Entry 4XLQ (X-ray diffraction, 4.60 A resolution (low resolution: residue-level contacts below are approximate; hydrogen-bond / salt-bridge calls are withheld)); this record covers chains C and F of the 8 polymer chains in the assembly.

[Chain C]
Molecule: DNA-directed RNA polymerase subunit beta
From: Thermus aquaticus
Notes: EC 2.7.7.6
UniProt: Q9KWU7 (RPOB_THEAQ); residue numbers follow UniProt; this construct covers 1-1119
Sequence (1119 residues; numbered 1 to 1119; the number before each row is that of its first residue):
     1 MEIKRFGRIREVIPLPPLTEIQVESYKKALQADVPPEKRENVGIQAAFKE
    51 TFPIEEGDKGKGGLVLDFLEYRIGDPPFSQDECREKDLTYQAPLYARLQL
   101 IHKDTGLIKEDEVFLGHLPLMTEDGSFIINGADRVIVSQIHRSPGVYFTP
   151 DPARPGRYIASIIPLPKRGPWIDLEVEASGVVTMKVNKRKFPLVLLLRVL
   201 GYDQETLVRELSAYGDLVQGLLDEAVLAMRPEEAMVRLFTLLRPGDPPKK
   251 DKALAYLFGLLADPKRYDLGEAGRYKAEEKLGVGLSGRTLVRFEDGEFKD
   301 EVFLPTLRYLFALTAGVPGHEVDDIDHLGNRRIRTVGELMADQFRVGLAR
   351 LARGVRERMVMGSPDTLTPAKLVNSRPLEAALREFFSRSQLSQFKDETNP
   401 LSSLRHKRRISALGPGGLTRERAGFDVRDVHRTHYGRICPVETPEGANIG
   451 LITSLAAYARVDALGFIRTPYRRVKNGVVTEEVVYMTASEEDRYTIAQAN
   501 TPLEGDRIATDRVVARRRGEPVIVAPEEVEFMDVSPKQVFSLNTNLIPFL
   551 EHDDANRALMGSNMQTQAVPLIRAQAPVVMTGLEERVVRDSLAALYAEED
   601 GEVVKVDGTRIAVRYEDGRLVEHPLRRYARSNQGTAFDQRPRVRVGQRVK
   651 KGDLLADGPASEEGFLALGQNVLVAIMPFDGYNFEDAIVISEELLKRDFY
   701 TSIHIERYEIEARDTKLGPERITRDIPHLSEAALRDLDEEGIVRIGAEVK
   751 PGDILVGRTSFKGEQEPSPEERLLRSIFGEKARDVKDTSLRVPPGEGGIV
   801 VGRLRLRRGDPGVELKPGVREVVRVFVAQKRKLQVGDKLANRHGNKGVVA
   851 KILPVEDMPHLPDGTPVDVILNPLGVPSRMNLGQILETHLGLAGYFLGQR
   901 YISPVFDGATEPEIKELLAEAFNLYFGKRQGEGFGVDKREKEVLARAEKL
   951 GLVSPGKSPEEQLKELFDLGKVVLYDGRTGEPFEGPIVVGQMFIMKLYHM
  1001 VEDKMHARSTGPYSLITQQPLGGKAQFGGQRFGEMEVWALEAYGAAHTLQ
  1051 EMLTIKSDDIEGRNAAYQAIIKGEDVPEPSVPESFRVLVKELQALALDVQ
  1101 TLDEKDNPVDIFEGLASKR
Unresolved in the structure: 1, 57-61, 1119

[Chain F]
Molecule: RNA polymerase sigma factor SigA
From: Thermus aquaticus
UniProt: Q9EZJ8 (SIGA_THEAQ); numbering as in UniProt (aligned over 92-438)
Sequence (347 residues; each row starts with the number of its first residue):
    92 TSDPVRQYLHEIGQVPLLTLEEEIDLARKVEEGMEAIKKLSEATGLDQEL
   142 IREVVRAKILGTARIQKIPGLKEKPDPKTVEEVDGKLKSLPKELKRYLHI
   192 AREGEAARQHLIEANLRLVVSIAKKYTGRGLSFLDLIQEGNQGLIRAVEK
   242 FEYKRRFKFSTYATWWIRQAINRAIADQARTIRIPVHMVETINKLSRTAR
   292 QLQQELGREPSYEEIAEAMGPGWDAKRVEETLKIAQEPVSLETPIGDEKD
   342 SFYGDFIPDENLPSPVEAAAQSLLSEELEKALSKLSEREAMVLKLRKGLI
   392 DGREHTLEEVGAYFGVTRERIRQIENKALRKLKYHESRTRKLRDFLE
Unresolved in the structure: 92-93
Curated features (UniProtKB/Swiss-Prot):
  - DNA-binding region: L398 to N417 (H-T-H motif)
  - region: S93 to I128 (Sigma-70 factor domain-1)
  - motif: D226 to Q229 (Interaction with polymerase core subunit RpoC)
What the authors report for this chain:
  - binding site for the 26-nt DNA strand: Y217
  - mutagenesis - Y217A, W256A: decreased stability

[How chain C and chain F interact]
Pairs across the interface (78):
  P93(C) with G298(F)
  Y95(C) with G298(F)
  F114(C) with Q294(F); Q295(F); G298(F)
  H117(C) with E300(F)
  E357(C) with K216(F)
  R358(C) with R291(F)
  V360(C) with K216(F)
  A370(C) with Q295(F)
  N374(C) with R291(F)
  S375(C) with Q294(F)
  R376(C) with S287(F); R291(F)
  R420(C) with K340(F)
  K716(C) with K324(F)
  H728(C) with L437(F); E438(F)
  P769(C) with K388(F); G389(F); L390(F)
  E770(C) with Q362(F); S366(F); L369(F); L390(F)
  E771(C) with E438(F)
  R772(C) with K388(F); E395(F)
  L773(C) with K388(F); L390(F); L420(F)
  L774(C) with L365(F); L433(F); F436(F)
  R775(C) with E438(F)
  S776(C) with K388(F); L420(F)
  I777(C) with L420(F); K424(F)
  F778(C) with E427(F); L433(F); R434(F)
  K786(C) with E438(F)
  R808(C) with Y303(F); E320(F)
  E814(C) with S302(F); Y303(F)
  L815(C) with Y303(F)
  K816(C) with E320(F)
  P817(C) with E320(F); L323(F); K324(F)
  G818(C) with E320(F)
  T1010(C) with S355(F); P356(F); V357(F)
  Y1013(C) with I348(F); P349(F); D350(F); P356(F)
  S1014(C) with D346(F); I348(F)
  L1015(C) with I348(F); P349(F); D350(F); N352(F)
  I1016(C) with D346(F)
  Q1018(C) with D350(F)
  Q1026(C) with D346(F); F347(F)
  R1063(C) with L353(F); P356(F)
  N1064(C) with P354(F); P356(F); A359(F)
  Y1067(C) with P356(F); V357(F); A360(F)
Other interface residues (no listed pair), chain C (52 interface residues in all): V113, L115, G116, K371, E379, D714, T715, V819, P1012, L1021, K1072
Other interface residues (no listed pair), chain F (50 interface residues in all): Q292, R299, Q327, G345, E367, L384, R387, D435

[Summary]
52 residues of chain C face 50 of chain F across their interface. From the paper: a binding site for the 26-nt
DNA strand at Y217(F); Y217A and W256A of chain F reduce stability.
Chain C is DNA-directed RNA polymerase subunit beta and chain F is RNA polymerase sigma factor SigA, both from
Thermus aquaticus; the structure, Crystal structure of T.aquaticus transcription initiation complex containing
upstream fork (-11 base-paired) promoter, was determined by X-ray diffraction, deposited together with 4XLN
and 4XLP.
